7NER - chain A; structure by X-ray diffraction, 1.55 A resolution.

== Chain A ==
Molecule: v-Src SH3 domain
From: Gallus gallus
Notes: engineered mutation(s): Q128R
Amino-acid sequence (61 residues; row label = number of the first residue in the row):
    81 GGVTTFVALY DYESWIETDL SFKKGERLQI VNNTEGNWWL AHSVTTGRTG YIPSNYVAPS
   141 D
Not modelled in the structure: 141
What the authors report for this chain:
  - contacts within the chain: G81-N112 (hydrogen bond), I96-D99 (hydrogen bond), N117-S134 (hydrogen bond)
  - conformationally variable residues (order/disorder transition): G81 to L89, T125

== Summary ==
From the paper: conformational variability at G81 and T125; contacts within the chain involving G81, N112 and
I96 among others.
Chain A is v-Src SH3 domain (Gallus gallus); the structure, Crystal structure of the v-Src SH3 domain Q128R
mutant, was determined by X-ray diffraction (same publication as 7NES and 7NET).
